PDB entry 6JJP | X-ray diffraction, 2.90 A resolution | chains B and C of the 3 polymer chains in the assembly

Chain B:
Protein: light chain of MW11-h317
Organism: Homo sapiens
Sequence (214 residues; row label = number of the first residue in the row):
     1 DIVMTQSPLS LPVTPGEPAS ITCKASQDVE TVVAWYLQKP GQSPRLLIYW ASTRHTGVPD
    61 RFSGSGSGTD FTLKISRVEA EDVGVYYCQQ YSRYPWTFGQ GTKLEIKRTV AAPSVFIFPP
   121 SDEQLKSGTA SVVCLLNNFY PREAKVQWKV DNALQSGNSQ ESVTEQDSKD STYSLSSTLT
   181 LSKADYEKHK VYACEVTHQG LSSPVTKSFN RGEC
Disulfide bonds: Cys23-Cys88, Cys134-Cys194

Chain C:
Protein: Programmed cell death protein 1
Organism: Homo sapiens
Reference sequence: Q15116 (PDCD1_HUMAN); residues 21-167 here = UniProt positions 21-167
Sequence (147 residues; each row starts with the number of its first residue):
    21 PGWFLDSPDR PWNPPTFSPA LLVVTEGDNA TFTCSFSNTS ESFVLNWYRM SPSNQTDKLA
    81 AFPEDRSQPG QDCRFRVTQL PNGRDFHMSV VRARRNDSGT YLCGAISLAP KAQIKESLRA
   141 ELRVTERRAE VPTAHPSPSP RPAGQFQ
Not modelled in the structure: 21-29, 147-167
Disulfide bonds: Cys54-Cys123
Glycans and other covalent adducts: N-acetylglucosamine (NAG) linked to Asn49, Asn116; glycan linked to Asn58
UniProt features mapped onto this chain:
  - region: Leu25 to Pro34 (Nivolumab binding), Met70 to Asp77 (Interaction with CD274/PDCD1L1), Asn74 to Gln99 (Pembrolizumab binding)
  - glycosylation (N-linked (GlcNAc...) asparagine): Asn49, Asn58, Asn74, Asn116
  - mutagenesis: Asn49 (N49A: Decreased N-glycosylation without affecting binding to binding to nivolumab drug), Asn58 (N58A: Decreased N-glycosylation without affecting binding to binding to nivolumab drug), Asn74 (N74A: Decreased N-glycosylation without affecting binding to binding to nivolumab drug), Asn116 (N116A: Decreased N-glycosylation without affecting binding to binding to nivolumab drug)
What the authors report for this chain:
  - post-translational modification sites: Asn49, Asn58, Asn116
  - mutagenesis - N58A: decreased binding to MW11-h317
  - mutagenesis - N49A, N74A, N116A: unchanged binding to MW11-h317
  - mutagenesis - N58A: unchanged binding to nivolumab

Interface between chain B and chain C:
Residue-residue contacts (13; chain B residue first):
  Glu30(B) with Lys131(C); Ala132(C)
  Val32(B) with Ala132(C), hydrophobic
  His55(B) with Ser87(C)
  Thr56(B) with Ser87(C), hydrogen bond; Gln88(C)
  Tyr91(B) with Ala132(C)
  Ser92(B) with Pro130(C); Lys131(C); Ala132(C), hydrogen bond (backbone-backbone)
  Arg93(B) with Pro130(C); Lys131(C)
  Tyr94(B) with Ala129(C), hydrophobic
Interface residues without a listed pair, chain B (9 interface residues in all): Trp50
Interface residues without a listed pair, chain C (8 interface residues in all): Ile126, Ile134
The authors on this interface:
  - epitope / paratope residues, chain B: Val32(B), Trp50(B), Tyr91(B), Tyr94(B)
  - epitope / paratope residues, chain C: Ile126(C), Ala129(C), Pro130(C), Ala132(C), Ile134(C)

Overview:
9 residues of chain B and 8 residues of chain C are in contact; the contacts include 2 hydrogen bonds. Among
the polar pairs are Thr56(B)-Ser87(C) and Ser92(B)-Ala132(C). From the paper: N58A of chain C reduces binding
to MW11-h317; epitope/paratope residues Val32(B), Trp50(B) and Ile126(C) among others; 4 substitutions were
tested in all.
Here chain B is light chain of MW11-h317 and chain C is Programmed cell death protein 1, both from Homo
sapiens. Entry 6JJP (Crystal structure of Fab of a PD-1 monoclonal antibody MW11-h317 in complex with PD-1)
was determined by X-ray diffraction.
